PDB entry 1HP5 | X-ray diffraction, 2.10 A resolution | chain A

# Chain A
Protein: Beta-N-acetylhexosaminidase
Source organism: Streptomyces plicatus
Notes: EC 3.2.1.52
UniProt: O85361 (O85361_STRPL); residues 3-506 here = UniProt positions 3-506
Chain sequence (512 residues; each row starts with the number of its first residue; numbers below 1 keep their minus sign (Met-5 is residue -5)):
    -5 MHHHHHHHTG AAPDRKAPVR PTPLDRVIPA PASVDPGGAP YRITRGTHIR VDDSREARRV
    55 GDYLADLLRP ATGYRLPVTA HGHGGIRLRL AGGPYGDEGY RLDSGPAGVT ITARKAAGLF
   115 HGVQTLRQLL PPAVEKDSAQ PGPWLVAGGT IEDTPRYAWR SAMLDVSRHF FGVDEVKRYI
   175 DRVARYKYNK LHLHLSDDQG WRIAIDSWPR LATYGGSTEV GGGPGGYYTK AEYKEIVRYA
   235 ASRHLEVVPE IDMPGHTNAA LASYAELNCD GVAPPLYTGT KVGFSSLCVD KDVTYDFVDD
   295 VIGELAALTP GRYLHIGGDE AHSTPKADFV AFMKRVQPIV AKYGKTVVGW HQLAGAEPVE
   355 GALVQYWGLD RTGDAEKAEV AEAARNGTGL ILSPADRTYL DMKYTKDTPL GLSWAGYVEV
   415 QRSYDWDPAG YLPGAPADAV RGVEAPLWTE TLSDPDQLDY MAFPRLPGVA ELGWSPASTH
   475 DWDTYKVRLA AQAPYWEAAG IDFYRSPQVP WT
Disordered / not traced: -5 to 7
Differences from the reference sequence: initiating methionine (-5)
Cystine bridges: Cys263-Cys282
Small-molecule neighbours: NGT (3ar,5r,6s,7r,7ar-5-hydroxymethyl-2-methyl-5,6,7,7a-tetrahydro-3ah-pyrano[3,2-d]thiazole-6,7-diol): Arg162, Asp191, His250, Val276, Asp313, Glu314, Trp344, Trp361, Tyr393, Asp395, Met396, Leu406, Trp408, Trp442, Glu444

# Summary
Ligands of chain A: compound NGT.
Chain A is Beta-N-acetylhexosaminidase (Streptomyces plicatus); the structure, Streptomyces plicatus
beta-N-acetylhexosaminidase complexed with intermediate analouge nag-thiazoline, was determined by X-ray
diffraction together with 1HP4 from the same study.
